PDB entry 9DFP | X-ray diffraction, 1.92 A resolution | chain A

Chain A:
Name: Protein mono-ADP-ribosyltransferase PARP4
From: Homo sapiens
Notes: EC 2.4.2.-
Reference sequence: Q9UKK3 (PARP4_HUMAN); residues 1-100 here = UniProt positions 1-100
Sequence (100 residues; row label = number of the first residue in the row):
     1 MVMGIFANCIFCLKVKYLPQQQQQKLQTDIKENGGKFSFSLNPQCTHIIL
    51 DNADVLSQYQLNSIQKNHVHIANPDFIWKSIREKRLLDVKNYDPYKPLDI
Disordered / not traced: 1-3, 97-100
Sequence notes: engineered mutation Gln-23 (Lys in Q9UKK3), Gln-24 (Lys in Q9UKK3)
Swiss-Prot annotation at these positions:
  - motif: Pro-19 to Gln-22, Lys-25 (Nuclear localization signal)
What the authors report for this chain:
  - mutagenesis - K31Q (58 degC +/- 1 deg), F39A (54.7 degC +/- 0.4 deg), F39Q (54.3 degC +/- 1 deg): increased stability

In short:
The paper reports that K31Q, F39A and F39Q increase stability.
Chain A is Protein mono-ADP-ribosyltransferase PARP4 (Homo sapiens); the structure, PARP4 BRCT domain K23/24Q
mutant, was determined by X-ray diffraction, deposited together with 9DEV, 9DFO, 9DFQ and 9DFR.
